9D46 - chains X and E of the 7 polymer chains in the assembly; structure by electron microscopy, 3.06 A resolution.

[Chain X]
Molecule: 18-nt DNA strand
Sequence (18 nucleotides; row label = number of the first residue in the row):
     1 TTTTTTTTTT TTTTTTTT

[Chain E]
Name: DNA repair protein RAD51
Source organism: Saccharomyces cerevisiae
UniProt: P25454 (RAD51_YEAST); numbering as in UniProt (aligned over 80-400)
Sequence (321 residues; each row starts with the number of its first residue):
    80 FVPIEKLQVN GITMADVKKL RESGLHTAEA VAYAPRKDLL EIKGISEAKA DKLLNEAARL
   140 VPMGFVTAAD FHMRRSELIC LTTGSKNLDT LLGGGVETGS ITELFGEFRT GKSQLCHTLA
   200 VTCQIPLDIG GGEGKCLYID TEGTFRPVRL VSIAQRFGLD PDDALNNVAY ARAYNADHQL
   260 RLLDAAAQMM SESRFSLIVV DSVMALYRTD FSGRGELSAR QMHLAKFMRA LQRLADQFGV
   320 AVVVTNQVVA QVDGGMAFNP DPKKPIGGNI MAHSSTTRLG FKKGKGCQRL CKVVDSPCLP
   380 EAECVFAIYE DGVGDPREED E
Not modelled in the structure: 80
Curated features (UniProtKB/Swiss-Prot):
  - binding site (ATP): Gly185 to Ser192
Ion coordination: Mg2+ site 1: Ser192 (together with ATP); Mg2+ site 2: Asp374 (together with ATP)
Ligand contacts:
  - ATP (adenosine-5'-triphosphate), molecule 1: Glu186, Phe187, Arg188, Thr189, Gly190, Lys191, Ser192, Gln193, Glu221, Arg228, Asp280, Arg368, Ile387, Tyr388, Glu389
  - ATP, molecule 2: Ala351, His352, Val373, Asp374, Ser375, Pro376, Cys377, Leu378, Pro379, Glu380
From the paper describing this entry:
  - self-association interface (contacts with another copy of this molecule); pairs are residue here / residue on that copy: Tyr112-Tyr253 (pi stacking)
  - mutagenesis - Y112E, Y112E/Y253K, Y112S/Y253L, Y253K: abolished binding to the 18-nt DNA strand (chain X)
  - mutagenesis - Y112E, Y112E/Y253K, Y112S/Y253L, Y253K: abolished growth

[Interface between chain X and chain E]
Residue-residue contacts (26):
  DT11(X) - Ser297(E)  base contact
  DT12(X) - Ser297(E)  base contact
  DT12(X) - Gln300(E)  sugar contact
  DT12(X) - Met301(E)  phosphate contact
  DT13(X) - Arg293(E)  base contact
  DT13(X) - Leu296(E)  sugar contact
  DT13(X) - Arg299(E)  hydrogen bond to the phosphate
  DT13(X) - Gln300(E)  phosphate contact
  DT13(X) - Gly346(E)  phosphate contact
  DT13(X) - Gly347(E)  phosphate contact
  DT13(X) - Asn348(E)  hydrogen bond to the phosphate
  DT13(X) - Ile349(E)  phosphate contact
  DT14(X) - Arg299(E)  salt bridge to the phosphate
  DT14(X) - Lys343(E)  phosphate contact
  DT14(X) - Ile345(E)  phosphate contact
  DT14(X) - Gly346(E)  hydrogen bond to the phosphate
  DT14(X) - Gly347(E)  phosphate contact
  DT15(X) - Arg287(E)  salt bridge to the phosphate
  DT15(X) - Val328(E)  phosphate contact
  DT15(X) - Ala329(E)  sugar contact
  DT15(X) - Gln330(E)  base contact
  DT15(X) - Val331(E)  base contact
  DT15(X) - Lys343(E)  base contact
  DT16(X) - Val328(E)  phosphate contact
  DT16(X) - Ala329(E)  hydrogen bond to the phosphate
  DT16(X) - Val331(E)  base contact
Interface residues without a listed pair, chain E (18 interface residues in all): Pro344

[Summary]
6 residues of chain X face 18 of chain E across their interface; the contacts include 4 hydrogen bonds and 2
salt bridges. Among the polar pairs are DT13(X)-Arg299(E), DT13(X)-Asn348(E) and DT14(X)-Gly346(E). The paper
reports that Y112E, Y112E/Y253K and Y112S/Y253L of chain E, among others, abolish binding to the 18-nt DNA
strand (chain X); a self-association interface involving Tyr112(E).
Here chain X is an 18-nt DNA strand and chain E is DNA repair protein RAD51 (Saccharomyces cerevisiae). Entry
9D46 (The cryo-EM structure of the yeast RAD51 filament bound to ssDNA in the presence of ATP) was determined
by electron microscopy (same publication as 9D4N).
